PDB entry 5DV7 | X-ray diffraction, 3.50 A resolution | chains A and C of the 3 polymer chains in the assembly

Chain A:
Molecule: 18-nt RNA strand
Sequence (18 nucleotides; row label = number of the first residue in the row):
     1 CCAGCAUUAU GAAAGUGA

Chain C:
Name: Interleukin enhancer-binding factor 3
Organism: Mus musculus
UniProt: Q9Z1X4 (ILF3_MOUSE), isoform Q9Z1X4-2; residues 4-703 here correspond to UniProt positions 17-716 (UniProt number = residue number + 13)
Chain sequence (700 residues; row label = number of the first residue in the row):
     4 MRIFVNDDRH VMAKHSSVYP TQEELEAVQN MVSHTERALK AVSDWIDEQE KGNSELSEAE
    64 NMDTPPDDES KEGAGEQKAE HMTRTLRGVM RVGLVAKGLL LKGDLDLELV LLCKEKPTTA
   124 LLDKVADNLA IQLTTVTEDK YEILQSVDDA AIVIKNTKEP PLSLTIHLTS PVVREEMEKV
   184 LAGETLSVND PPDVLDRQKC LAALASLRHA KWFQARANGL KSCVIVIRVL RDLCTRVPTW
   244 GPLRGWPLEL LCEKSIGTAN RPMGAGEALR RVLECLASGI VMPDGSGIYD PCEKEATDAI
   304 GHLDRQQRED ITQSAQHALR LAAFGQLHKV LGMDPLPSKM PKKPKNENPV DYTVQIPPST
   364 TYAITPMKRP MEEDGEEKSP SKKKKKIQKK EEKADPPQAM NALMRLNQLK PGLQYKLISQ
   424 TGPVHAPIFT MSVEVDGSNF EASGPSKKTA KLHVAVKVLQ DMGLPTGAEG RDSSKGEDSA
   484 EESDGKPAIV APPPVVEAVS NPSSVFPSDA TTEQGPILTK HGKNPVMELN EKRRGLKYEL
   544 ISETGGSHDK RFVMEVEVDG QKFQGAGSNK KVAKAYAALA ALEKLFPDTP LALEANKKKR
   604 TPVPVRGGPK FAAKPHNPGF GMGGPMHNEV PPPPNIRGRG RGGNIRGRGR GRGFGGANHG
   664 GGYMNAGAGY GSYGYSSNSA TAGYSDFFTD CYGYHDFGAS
Unresolved in the structure: 4-402, 468-518, 591-703
From the paper describing this entry:
  - contacts within the chain: Ile520-Tyr579
  - binding site for the 18-nt RNA strand: His428

Interface between chain A and chain C:
Contacting residue pairs (10):
  C2(A) with Ser550(C), sugar contact; His551(C), hydrogen bond to the sugar
  A3(A) with Glu546(C), sugar contact; Phe555(C), phosphate contact; Ser571(C), sugar contact; Asn572(C), phosphate contact
  G4(A) with Lys573(C), hydrogen bond to the phosphate
  U8(A) with Gln411(C), hydrogen bond to the sugar
  A9(A) with Gln411(C), sugar contact
  A12(A) with Met530(C), base contact
Interface residues without a listed pair, chain A (9 interface residues in all): C1, U7, A13
Interface residues without a listed pair, chain C (11 interface residues in all): Met407, Lys574

Summary:
9 residues of chain A face 11 of chain C across their interface; the contacts include 3 hydrogen bonds. Polar
pairs include C2(A)-His551(C), U8(A)-Gln411(C) and G4(A)-Lys573(C). The paper reports a binding site for the
18-nt RNA strand at His428(C); contacts within the chain involving Ile520(C) and Tyr579(C).
Chain A is an 18-nt RNA strand and chain C is Interleukin enhancer-binding factor 3 (Mus musculus); the
structure, Crystal Structure of NF90 tandem dsRBDs with dsRNA, was determined by X-ray diffraction.
